Entry 3NKA (X-ray diffraction, 2.50 A resolution); this record covers chain A.

== Chain A ==
Protein: Aquaporin Z
Organism: Escherichia coli
Notes: fragment: chains A and B
Reference sequence: P60844 (AQPZ_ECOLI); numbering as in UniProt (aligned over 1-231)
Sequence (234 residues; numbered -2 to 231; the number before each row is that of its first residue; numbers below 1 keep their minus sign (Ala-2 is residue -2)):
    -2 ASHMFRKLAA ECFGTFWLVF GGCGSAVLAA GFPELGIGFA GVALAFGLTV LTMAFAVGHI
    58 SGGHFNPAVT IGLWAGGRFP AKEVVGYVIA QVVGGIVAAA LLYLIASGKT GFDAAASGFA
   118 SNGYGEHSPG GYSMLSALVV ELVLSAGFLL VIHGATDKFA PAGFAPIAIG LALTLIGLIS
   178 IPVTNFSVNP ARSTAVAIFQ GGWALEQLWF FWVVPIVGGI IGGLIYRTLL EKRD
Unresolved in the structure: -2, 229-231
Differences from the reference sequence: expression tag (-2 to 0); engineered mutation Gly174 (His in P60844), Phe183 (Thr in P60844)
Swiss-Prot annotation at these positions:
  - motif: Asn63 to Ala65 (NPA 1), Asn186 to Ala188 (NPA 2)
  - site: Cys20 (Involved in tetramerization or stability of the tetramer), Phe43 (Selectivity filter), Arg189 (Selectivity filter)
  - mutagenesis: Cys9 (C9S: No effect), Cys20 (C20S: Loss of oligomerization; no alteration of water permeability), Arg189 (R189V/S: Loss of function)
What the authors report for this chain:
  - contacts within the chain: Ala117-Arg189 (hydrogen bond), Gly174-Phe183

== In short ==
Curated annotation (UniProt) lists 3 mutagenesis sites. From the paper: contacts within the chain involving
Ala117, Arg189 and Phe183 among others.
Chain A is Aquaporin Z (Escherichia coli); the structure, Crystal structure of AqpZ H174G,T183F, was
determined by X-ray diffraction, deposited together with 3NKC and 3NK5.
